6W77 - chains A and C of the 18 polymer chains in the assembly; structure by electron microscopy, 3.60 A resolution.

# Chain A
Molecule: 1542-nt RNA strand
From: Escherichia coli (strain K12)
Sequence (1542 nucleotides; row label = number of the first residue in the row):
     1 AAAUUGAAGAGUUUGAUCAUGGCUCAGAUUGAACGCUGGCGGCAGGCCUA
    51 ACACAUGCAAGUCGAACGGUAACAGGAAGAAGCUUGCUUCUUUGCUGACG
   101 AGUGGCGGACGGGUGAGUAAUGUCUGGGAAACUGCCUGAUGGAGGGGGAU
   151 AACUACUGGAAACGGUAGCUAAUACCGCAUAACGUCGCAAGACCAAAGAG
   201 GGGGACCUUCGGGCCUCUUGCCAUCGGAUGUGCCCAGAUGGGAUUAGCUA
   251 GUAGGUGGGGUAACGGCUCACCUAGGCGACGAUCCCUAGCUGGUCUGAGA
   301 GGAUGACCAGCCACACUGGAACUGAGACACGGUCCAGACUCCUACGGGAG
   351 GCAGCAGUGGGGAAUAUUGCACAAUGGGCGCAAGCCUGAUGCAGCCAUGC
   401 CGCGUGUAUGAAGAAGGCCUUCGGGUUGUAAAGUACUUUCAGCGGGGAGG
   451 AAGGGAGUAAAGUUAAUACCUUUGCUCAUUGACGUUACCCGCAGAAGAAG
   501 CACCGGCUAACUCCGUGCCAGCAGCCGCGGUAAUACGGAGGGUGCAAGCG
   551 UUAAUCGGAAUUACUGGGCGUAAAGCGCACGCAGGCGGUUUGUUAAGUCA
   601 GAUGUGAAAUCCCCGGGCUCAACCUGGGAACUGCAUCUGAUACUGGCAAG
   651 CUUGAGUCUCGUAGAGGGGGGUAGAAUUCCAGGUGUAGCGGUGAAAUGCG
   701 UAGAGAUCUGGAGGAAUACCGGUGGCGAAGGCGGCCCCCUGGACGAAGAC
   751 UGACGCUCAGGUGCGAAAGCGUGGGGAGCAAACAGGAUUAGAUACCCUGG
   801 UAGUCCACGCCGUAAACGAUGUCGACUUGGAGGUUGUGCCCUUGAGGCGU
   851 GGCUUCCGGAGCUAACGCGUUAAGUCGACCGCCUGGGGAGUACGGCCGCA
   901 AGGUUAAAACUCAAAUGAAUUGACGGGGGCCCGCACAAGCGGUGGAGCAU
   951 GUGGUUUAAUUCGAUGCAACGCGAAGAACCUUACCUGGUCUUGACAUCCA
  1001 CGGAAGUUUUCAGAGAUGAGAAUGUGCCUUCGGGAACCGUGAGACAGGUG
  1051 CUGCAUGGCUGUCGUCAGCUCGUGUUGUGAAAUGUUGGGUUAAGUCCCGC
  1101 AACGAGCGCAACCCUUAUCCUUUGUUGCCAGCGGUCCGGCCGGGAACUCA
  1151 AAGGAGACUGCCAGUGAUAAACUGGAGGAAGGUGGGGAUGACGUCAAGUC
  1201 AUCAUGGCCCUUACGACCAGGGCUACACACGUGCUACAAUGGCGCAUACA
  1251 AAGAGAAGCGACCUCGCGAGAGCAAGCGGACCUCAUAAAGUGCGUCGUAG
  1301 UCCGGAUUGGAGUCUGCAACUCGACUCCAUGAAGUCGGAAUCGCUAGUAA
  1351 UCGUGGAUCAGAAUGCCACGGUGAAUACGUUCCCGGGCCUUGUACACACC
  1401 GCCCGUCACACCAUGGGAGUGGGUUGCAAAAGAAGUAGGUAGCUUAACCU
  1451 UCGGGAGGGCGCUUACCACUUUGUGAUUCAUGACUGGGGUGAAGUCGUAA
  1501 CAAGGUAACCGUAGGGGAACCUGCGGUUGGAUCACCUCCUUA
Not modelled in the structure: 1391-1393, 1401-1407, 1494-1503, 1540-1542
From the paper describing this entry:
  - conformationally variable residues: U921 to G925, U1391 to A1396, C1397 to C1407, G1494 to A1503, U1532 to A1534

# Chain C
Molecule: 30S ribosomal protein S3
From: Escherichia coli (strain K12)
UniProt: P0A7V3 (RS3_ECOLI); residues 0-232 here correspond to UniProt positions 1-233 (UniProt number = residue number + 1)
Sequence (233 residues; row label = number of the first residue in the row; numbering starts at 0):
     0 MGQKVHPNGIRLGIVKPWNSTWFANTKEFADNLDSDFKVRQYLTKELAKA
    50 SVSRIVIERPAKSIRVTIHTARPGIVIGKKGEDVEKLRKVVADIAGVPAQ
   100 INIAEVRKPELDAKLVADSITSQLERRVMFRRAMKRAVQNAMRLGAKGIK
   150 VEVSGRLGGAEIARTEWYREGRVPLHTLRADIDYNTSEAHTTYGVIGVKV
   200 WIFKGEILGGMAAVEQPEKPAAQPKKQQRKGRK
Not modelled in the structure: 0, 207-232

# Interface between chain A and chain C
Contacting residue pairs - 51 pairs, chain A then chain C:
  U421(A) - Arg125(C)  base contact
  A532(A) - Thr191(C)  base contact
  C1054(A) - Glu160(C)  sugar contact
  A1055(A) - Arg155(C)  hydrogen bond to the sugar
  A1055(A) - Glu160(C)  hydrogen bond to the sugar
  U1056(A) - Glu160(C)  phosphate contact
  U1056(A) - Ile161(C)  phosphate contact
  U1056(A) - Ala162(C)  hydrogen bond to the phosphate
  G1057(A) - Ser153(C)  phosphate contact
  G1057(A) - Gly154(C)  phosphate contact
  G1057(A) - Val194(C)  sugar contact
  G1058(A) - Lys198(C)  salt bridge to the phosphate
  C1059(A) - Lys198(C)  salt bridge to the phosphate
  U1060(A) - Gly1(C)  phosphate contact
  G1061(A) - Gly1(C)  phosphate contact
  G1061(A) - Gln2(C)  phosphate contact
  G1106(A) - Arg168(C)  hydrogen bond to the sugar
  G1106(A) - Arg171(C)  salt bridge to the phosphate
  C1107(A) - Arg168(C)  sugar contact
  C1107(A) - Arg171(C)  salt bridge to the phosphate
  C1107(A) - Val172(C)  sugar contact
  C1107(A) - Pro173(C)  phosphate contact
  G1108(A) - Leu174(C)  phosphate contact
  G1108(A) - His175(C)  salt bridge to the phosphate
  C1109(A) - His175(C)  phosphate contact
  A1111(A) - His175(C)  hydrogen bond to the base
  A1111(A) - Thr176(C)  hydrogen bond to the base
  C1112(A) - His175(C)  base contact
  C1112(A) - Thr176(C)  base contact
  C1112(A) - Leu177(C)  hydrogen bond to the base
  C1112(A) - Arg178(C)  hydrogen bond to the base
  C1113(A) - Leu177(C)  sugar contact
  A1188(A) - Ile9(C)  sugar contact
  U1189(A) - Val4(C)  phosphate contact
  U1189(A) - His175(C)  hydrogen bond to the sugar
  G1190(A) - Gln2(C)  hydrogen bond to the sugar
  G1190(A) - Lys3(C)  phosphate contact
  G1190(A) - Val4(C)  phosphate contact
  G1190(A) - His175(C)  sugar contact
  A1191(A) - Gln2(C)  phosphate contact
  A1191(A) - Lys3(C)  salt bridge to the phosphate
  C1192(A) - Lys3(C)  salt bridge to the phosphate
  C1192(A) - Trp166(C)  sugar contact
  A1196(A) - Ile161(C)  base contact
  A1204(A) - His189(C)  sugar contact
  U1205(A) - Val194(C)  sugar contact
  G1206(A) - Thr191(C)  sugar contact
  G1206(A) - Gly193(C)  sugar contact
  U1537(A) - Arg163(C)  salt bridge to the phosphate
  C1538(A) - Arg130(C)  salt bridge to the phosphate
  C1539(A) - Arg130(C)  salt bridge to the phosphate
Interface residues without a listed pair, chain A (33 interface residues in all): U1062, A1110, G1255, A1256
Interface residues without a listed pair, chain C (35 interface residues in all): Ile13, Thr25, Lys26, Gly170, Tyr192, Gly196

# Overview
33 residues of chain A face 35 of chain C across their interface; the contacts include 10 hydrogen bonds and
10 salt bridges. Polar contacts include A1111(A)-His175(C), A1111(A)-Thr176(C) and C1112(A)-Leu177(C). From
the paper: conformational variability at U921(A), U1391(A) and C1397(A) among others.
Chain A is a 1542-nt RNA strand and chain C is 30S ribosomal protein S3, both from Escherichia coli (strain
K12); the structure, 30S-Inactivated-high-Mg2+ Class A, was determined by electron microscopy together with
6W6K, 6W7M, 6W7N and 6W7W from the same study.
